PDB entry 5J03 | X-ray diffraction, 2.00 A resolution | chains A and B

[Chain A]
Molecule: Potassium voltage-gated channel subfamily KQT member 3, Potassium voltage-gated channel subfamily KQT member 2
From: Homo sapiens
UniProt: chimeric construct of O43525, O43526: residues 343-529 from O43525 (KCNQ3_HUMAN), isoform O43525-2 positions 234-289 (offset varies); residues 530-557 from O43526 positions 502-529 (UniProt number = residue number - 28)
Chain sequence (110 residues; numbered 317 to 557; 131 numbers in that range are skipped by the numbering (no residue carries them; nothing is unmodelled there); the number before each row is that of its first residue):
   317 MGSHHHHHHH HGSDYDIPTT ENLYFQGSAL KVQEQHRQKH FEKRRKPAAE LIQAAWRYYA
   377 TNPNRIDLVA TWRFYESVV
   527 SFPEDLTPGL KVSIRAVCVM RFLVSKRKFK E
Unresolved in the structure: 317-349, 527-530
Construct notes: initiating methionine (317); expression tag (318-342); conflict Ser344 (Leu235 in O43525)

[Chain B]
Molecule: Calmodulin
From: Homo sapiens
UniProt: P62158 (CALM_HUMAN); numbering as in UniProt (aligned over 1-149)
Chain sequence (149 residues; each row starts with the number of its first residue):
     1 MADQLTEEQI AEFKEAFSLF DKDGDGTITT KELGTVMRSL GQNPTEAELQ DMINEVDADG
    61 NGTIDFPEFL TMMARKMKDT DSEEEIREAF RVFDKDGNGY ISAAELRHVM TNLGEKLTDE
   121 EVDEMIREAD IDGDGQVNYE EFVQMMTAK
Unresolved in the structure: 1-2, 149
Metal / ion sites: Ca2+ site 1: Asp21, Asp23, Asp25, Thr27, Glu32; Ca2+ site 2: Asp57, Asp59, Asn61, Thr63, Glu68; Ca2+ site 3: Asp94, Asp96, Asn98, Tyr100; Ca2+ site 4: Asp130, Asp132, Asp134, Gln136 (together with acetate ion); Ca2+ site 5: Glu141, Gln144

[How chain A and chain B interact]
Residue-residue contacts (88):
  Phe357(A) with Val92(B); Phe93(B), hydrophobic; Lys95(B)
  Arg360(A) with Glu88(B), salt bridge
  Arg361(A) with Phe93(B); Leu113(B)
  Ala364(A) with Ala89(B); Val92(B), hydrophobic; Phe93(B), hydrophobic
  Ala365(A) with Phe93(B); Leu113(B), hydrophobic
  Glu366(A) with Gly114(B); Glu115(B)
  Leu367(A) with Glu85(B)
  Ile368(A) with Ala89(B); Phe90(B), hydrophobic; Met110(B), hydrophobic; Met125(B), hydrophobic
  Gln369(A) with Met110(B), hydrogen bond (side chain-backbone); Leu113(B), hydrogen bond (side chain-backbone); Gly114(B); Glu115(B), hydrogen bond (side chain-backbone); Lys116(B); Leu117(B)
  Ala371(A) with Met77(B), hydrophobic
  Trp372(A) with Glu121(B); Glu124(B); Met125(B); Glu128(B); Phe142(B), hydrophobic
  Arg373(A) with Glu115(B), hydrogen bond (side chain-backbone); Lys116(B), hydrogen bond (side chain-backbone); Leu117(B); Glu121(B), salt bridge
  Tyr374(A) with Arg75(B), hydrogen bond (side chain-backbone); Lys76(B); Met77(B), hydrogen bond (side chain-backbone)
  Tyr375(A) with Glu128(B), hydrogen bond; Met145(B), hydrogen bond; Met146(B), hydrophobic
  Arg381(A) with Glu128(B), salt bridge
  Asp383(A) with Glu124(B)
  Leu384(A) with Glu124(B)
  Val385(A) with Glu124(B), hydrogen bond (backbone-side chain)
  Ala386(A) with Glu120(B); Glu121(B); Glu124(B), hydrogen bond (backbone-side chain)
  Thr387(A) with Glu121(B), hydrogen bond
  Phe390(A) with Thr118(B)
  Tyr391(A) with Gln42(B), hydrogen bond
  Val394(A) with Gly41(B)
  Val395(A) with Ser39(B); Leu40(B), hydrophobic
  Gly535(A) with Leu19(B)
  Val538(A) with Phe13(B), hydrophobic; Ala16(B), hydrophobic; Met73(B)
  Ser539(A) with Phe20(B)
  Ile540(A) with Leu40(B), hydrophobic
  Arg541(A) with Phe13(B); Met73(B)
  Ala542(A) with Phe20(B), hydrophobic; Met73(B), hydrophobic
  Val543(A) with Met37(B), hydrophobic; Leu40(B), hydrophobic
  Val545(A) with Met72(B), hydrophobic
  Met546(A) with Leu33(B), hydrophobic; Met52(B), hydrophobic; Val56(B), hydrophobic; Met72(B), hydrophobic
  Arg547(A) with Gln42(B); Glu115(B), salt bridge
  Phe548(A) with Thr80(B); Ser82(B)
  Leu549(A) with Glu55(B)
  Val550(A) with Asp51(B); Met52(B), hydrophobic; Glu55(B)
  Lys552(A) with Thr80(B), hydrogen bond (side chain-backbone); Asp81(B), hydrogen bond (side chain-backbone); Ser82(B), hydrogen bond; Glu85(B)
  Arg553(A) with Glu55(B), salt bridge
  Lys554(A) with Asp51(B), salt bridge
  Phe555(A) with Glu85(B); Glu88(B); Ala89(B)
  Lys556(A) with Glu85(B), salt bridge
Other interface residues (no listed pair), chain A (45 interface residues in all): Lys362, Ala376, Leu536
Other interface residues (no listed pair), chain B (49 interface residues in all): Ile64, Phe69, Lys78, Ile86, Val109

[In short]
Chain A and chain B form an interface of 45 and 49 residues respectively, with 16 hydrogen bonds and 7 salt
bridges. Polar contacts include Arg360(A)-Glu88(B), Arg373(A)-Glu121(B) and Arg381(A)-Glu128(B). Asp21(B),
Asp23(B), Asp25(B), Thr27(B) and Glu32(B) coordinate Ca2+ site 1.
Here chain A is Potassium voltage-gated channel subfamily KQT member 3, Potassium voltage-gated channel
subfamily KQT member 2 and chain B is Calmodulin, both from Homo sapiens. Entry 5J03 (Crystal Structure of a
chimeric Kv7.2 - Kv7.3 proximal C-terminal Domain in Complex with Calmodulin) was determined by X-ray
diffraction.
